Entry 8IJ5 (electron microscopy, 3.00 A resolution); this record covers chains B and E.

# Chain B
Molecule: Integrin beta-3
From: Homo sapiens
Reference sequence: P05106 (ITB3_HUMAN); residue numbers follow UniProt; this construct covers 31-497
Sequence (467 residues; each row starts with the number of its first residue):
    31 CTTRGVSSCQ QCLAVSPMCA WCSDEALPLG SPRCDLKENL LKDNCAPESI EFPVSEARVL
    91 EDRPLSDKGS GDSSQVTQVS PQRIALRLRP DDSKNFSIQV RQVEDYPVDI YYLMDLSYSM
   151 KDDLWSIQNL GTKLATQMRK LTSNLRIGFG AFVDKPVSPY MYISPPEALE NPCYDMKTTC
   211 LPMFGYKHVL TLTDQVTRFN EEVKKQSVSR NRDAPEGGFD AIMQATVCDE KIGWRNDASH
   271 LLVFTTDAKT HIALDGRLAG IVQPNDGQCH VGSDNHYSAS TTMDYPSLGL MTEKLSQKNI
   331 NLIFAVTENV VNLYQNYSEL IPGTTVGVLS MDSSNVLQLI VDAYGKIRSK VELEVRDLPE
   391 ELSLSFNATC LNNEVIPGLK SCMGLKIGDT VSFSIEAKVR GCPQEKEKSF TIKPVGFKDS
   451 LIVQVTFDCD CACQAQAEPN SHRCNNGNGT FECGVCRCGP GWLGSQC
Not modelled in the structure: 31-85, 100-106, 147, 432-438, 459-497
Cystine bridges: Cys-203/Cys-210, Cys-258/Cys-299, Cys-400/Cys-412
Curated features (UniProtKB/Swiss-Prot):
  - region: Cys-203 to Cys-210 (Involved in CX3CL1-, NRG1-, FGF1- and IGF1-binding), Gln-293 to Met-313 (CX3CL1-binding)
  - binding site (Mg(2+)): Ser-147, Ser-149, Glu-246
  - binding site (Ca(2+)): Ser-149, Asp-152, Asp-153, Asp-184, Asn-241, Asp-243, Pro-245, Glu-246, Asp-277, Met-361
  - glycosylation (N-linked (GlcNAc...) asparagine): Asn-125, Asn-346, Asn-397, Asn-478
  - natural variant: Leu-59 (L59P: In alloantigen HPA-1B), Cys-64 (C64Y: In GT2; uncertain significance), Arg-119 (R119W: In GT2; uncertain significance), Tyr-141 (Y141C: In GT2), Leu-143 (L143W: In GT2), Met-144 (M144R: In GT2), Asp-145 (D145N: In GT2; D145Y: In GT2), Met-150 (M150V: In GT2), Thr-166 (T166I: Probable risk factor for neonatal thrombocytopenia), Arg-169 (R169Q: In alloantigen HPA-4B), Ser-188 (S188L: In GT2), Leu-222 (L222P: In GT2), 11 further natural variant entries in UniProt

# Chain E
Molecule: Integrin alpha-V heavy chain
From: Homo sapiens
Reference sequence: P06756 (ITAV_HUMAN); residue numbers follow UniProt; this construct covers 31-623
Sequence (593 residues; row label = number of the first residue in the row):
    31 FNLDVDSPAE YSGPEGSYFG FAVDFFVPSA SSRMFLLVGA PKANTTQPGI VEGGQVLKCD
    91 WSSTRRCQPI EFDATGNRDY AKDDPLEFKS HQWFGASVRS KQDKILACAP LYHWRTEMKQ
   151 EREPVGTCFL QDGTKTVEYA PCRSQDIDAD GQGFCQGGFS IDFTKADRVL LGGPGSFYWQ
   211 GQLISDQVAE IVSKYDPNVY SIKYNNQLAT RTAQAIFDDS YLGYSVAVGD FNGDGIDDFV
   271 SGVPRAARTL GMVYIYDGKN MSSLYNFTGE QMAAYFGFSV AATDINGDDY ADVFIGAPLF
   331 MDRGSDGKLQ EVGQVSVSLQ RASGDFQTTK LNGFEVFARF GSAIAPLGDL DQDGFNDIAI
   391 AAPYGGEDKK GIVYIFNGRS TGLNAVPSQI LEGQWAARSM PPSFGYSMKG ATDIDKNGYP
   451 DLIVGAFGVD RAILYRARPV ITVNAGLEVY PSILNQDNKT CSLPGTALKV SCFNVRFCLK
   511 ADGKGVLPRK LNFQVELLLD KLKQKGAIRR ALFLYSRSPS HSKNMTISRG GLMQCEELIA
   571 YLRDESEFRD KLTPITIFME YRLDYRTAAD TTGLQPILNQ FTPANISRQA HIL
Not modelled in the structure: 100, 479-501, 529-555, 570-584, 617-623
Cystine bridges: Cys-89/Cys-97, Cys-138/Cys-158, Cys-172/Cys-185, Cys-508/Cys-565

# Interface between chain B and chain E
Pairs across the interface (56; chain B residue first):
  Ser-188(B) / His-143(E)  hydrogen bond
  Pro-189(B) / Trp-209(E)
  Ile-193(B) / Arg-152(E)
  Ser-194(B) / Gln-150(E)
  Ser-194(B) / Glu-151(E)
  Ser-194(B) / Arg-152(E)  hydrogen bond (side chain-backbone)
  Arg-242(B) / Phe-184(E)
  Pro-245(B) / Asp-249(E)
  Pro-245(B) / Arg-275(E)
  Thr-280(B) / Arg-275(E)  hydrogen bond (backbone-side chain)
  His-281(B) / Tyr-251(E)
  Ile-282(B) / Arg-275(E)
  Ile-282(B) / Thr-279(E)
  Ile-282(B) / Tyr-305(E)  hydrophobic
  Ala-283(B) / Tyr-305(E)
  Ala-283(B) / Leu-329(E)
  Leu-284(B) / Tyr-254(E)  hydrogen bond (backbone-side chain)
  Leu-284(B) / Tyr-305(E)  hydrogen bond (backbone-side chain)
  Leu-284(B) / Phe-308(E)  hydrophobic
  Leu-284(B) / Pro-328(E)  hydrophobic
  Leu-284(B) / Arg-369(E)
  Asp-285(B) / Tyr-251(E)
  Asp-285(B) / Arg-275(E)  salt bridge
  Asp-285(B) / Tyr-305(E)  hydrogen bond
  Arg-287(B) / Phe-51(E)
  Arg-287(B) / Phe-189(E)
  Arg-287(B) / Tyr-254(E)
  Arg-287(B) / Tyr-436(E)  hydrogen bond
  Leu-288(B) / Leu-141(E)
  Leu-288(B) / Gln-186(E)  hydrogen bond (backbone-side chain)
  Leu-288(B) / Phe-189(E)  hydrophobic
  Leu-288(B) / Tyr-251(E)
  Leu-288(B) / Tyr-254(E)  hydrophobic
  Ala-289(B) / Leu-141(E)
  Gly-290(B) / Lys-72(E)
  Gly-290(B) / Trp-123(E)
  Gly-290(B) / Leu-141(E)
  Val-292(B) / Tyr-48(E)  hydrophobic
  Val-292(B) / Trp-123(E)  hydrophobic
  Val-292(B) / Tyr-394(E)
  Pro-294(B) / Arg-369(E)
  Pro-294(B) / Tyr-394(E)
  Pro-294(B) / Pro-431(E)
  Ser-317(B) / Glu-341(E)
  Leu-318(B) / Ala-303(E)  hydrophobic
  Leu-318(B) / Met-331(E)  hydrophobic
  Gly-319(B) / Met-331(E)
  Gly-319(B) / Phe-367(E)
  Leu-320(B) / Phe-367(E)
  Asn-342(B) / Arg-278(E)
  Leu-343(B) / Met-302(E)  hydrophobic
  Asn-346(B) / Arg-278(E)
  Asn-346(B) / Met-302(E)  hydrogen bond
  Tyr-347(B) / Thr-279(E)
  Tyr-347(B) / Met-302(E)  hydrophobic
  Leu-350(B) / Met-331(E)  hydrophobic
Also at the interface, not in a pair above, chain B (33 interface residues in all): Asp-243, Lys-279, Gln-293, Glu-323, Glu-384, Val-385
Also at the interface, not in a pair above, chain E (38 interface residues in all): Pro-154, Pro-204, Gln-301, Lys-338, Leu-339, Met-430

# Summary
Chain B and chain E form an interface of 33 and 38 residues respectively; the contacts include 9 hydrogen
bonds and 1 salt bridge. Polar contacts include Asp-285(B)/Arg-275(E), Ser-188(B)/His-143(E) and
Ser-194(B)/Arg-152(E). Curated annotation (UniProt) lists 3 Mg2+-binding residues and 10 Ca2+-binding residues
on chain B.
Here chain B is Integrin beta-3 and chain E is Integrin alpha-V heavy chain, both from Homo sapiens. Entry
8IJ5 (Cryo-EM structure of Integrin AVB3) was determined by electron microscopy.
